6JDX - chains A and C of the 3 polymer chains in the assembly; structure by X-ray diffraction, 2.28 A resolution.

Chain A:
Protein: AcrIIC2
Source organism: Neisseria meningitidis 8013
UniProt: A0A3E2QCQ3 (A0A3E2QCQ3_NEIME); numbering as in UniProt (aligned over 1-123)
Amino-acid sequence (124 residues; each row starts with the number of its first residue; numbering starts at 0):
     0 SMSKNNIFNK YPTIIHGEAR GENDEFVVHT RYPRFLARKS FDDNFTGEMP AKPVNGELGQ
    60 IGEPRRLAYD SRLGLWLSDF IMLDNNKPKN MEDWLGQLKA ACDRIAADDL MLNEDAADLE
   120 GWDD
Unresolved in the structure: 121-123
Construct notes: expression tag (0)
From the paper describing this entry:
  - mutagenesis - E17A, E24A, D108A: unchanged stability

Chain C:
Protein: CRISPR-associated endonuclease Cas9
Source organism: Neisseria meningitidis 8013
Notes: EC 3.1.-.-; fragment: truncation
UniProt: C9X1G5 (CAS9_NEIM8); numbering as in UniProt (aligned over 1-77)
Amino-acid sequence (78 residues; each row starts with the number of its first residue; numbering starts at 0):
     0 SMAAFKPNSI NYILGLDIGI ASVGWAMVEI DEEENPIRLI DLGVRVFERA EVPKTGDSLA
    60 MARRLARSVR RLTRRRAH
Unresolved in the structure: 0-30, 76-77
Construct notes: expression tag (0)
UniProt features mapped onto this chain:
  - active site: D16 (For RuvC-like nuclease domain)
  - binding site (Mg(2+)): D16
  - mutagenesis: D16 (D16A: Does not restore CRISPR interference during plasmid transformation to deletion mutant)

Interface between chain A and chain C:
Pairs across the interface (18; chain A residue first):
  E17(A) with R66(C); R69(C), salt bridge; R73(C), salt bridge
  E21(A) with R73(C)
  N22(A) with R73(C)
  E24(A) with R70(C), salt bridge; R73(C), salt bridge; R74(C), salt bridge
  F40(A) with R74(C)
  F44(A) with R74(C)
  D108(A) with R74(C), salt bridge
  L111(A) with R70(C)
  N112(A) with R74(C), hydrogen bond
  D114(A) with S67(C)
  A115(A) with S67(C); L71(C)
  E119(A) with L71(C); R75(C), salt bridge
Also at the interface, not in a pair above, chain A (15 interface residues in all): K38, A116, L118
Also at the interface, not in a pair above, chain C (10 interface residues in all): L64, V68
From the paper, about this interface:
  - hot spots on chain A (mutagenesis) - E17A: decreased binding to CRISPR-associated endonuclease Cas9 (chain C)
  - hot spots on chain A (mutagenesis) - E17A/E24A: abolished binding to CRISPR-associated endonuclease Cas9 (chain C)

Overview:
Chain A and chain C form an interface of 15 and 10 residues respectively; the contacts include 1 hydrogen bond
and 7 salt bridges. Polar pairs include E17(A)-R69(C), E17(A)-R73(C) and E24(A)-R70(C). From the paper: E17A
of chain A reduces binding to CRISPR-associated endonuclease Cas9 (chain C); E17A/E24A of chain A abolish
binding to CRISPR-associated endonuclease Cas9 (chain C); 4 substitutions were tested in all.
Here chain A is AcrIIC2 and chain C is CRISPR-associated endonuclease Cas9, both from Neisseria meningitidis
8013. Entry 6JDX (Crystal structure of AcrIIC2 dimer in complex with partial Nme1Cas9 preprocessed with
protease alpha-Chymotrypsin) was determined by X-ray diffraction together with 6N05, 6JD7 and 6JDJ from the
same study.
